Entry 5SUP (X-ray diffraction, 2.60 A resolution); this record covers chains A and D of the 3 polymer chains in the assembly.

# Chain A
Molecule: ATP-dependent RNA helicase SUB2
Source organism: Saccharomyces cerevisiae
Notes: EC 3.6.4.13
UniProtKB: Q07478 (SUB2_YEAST); residues 61-446 here = UniProt positions 61-446
Sequence (390 residues; row label = number of the first residue in the row):
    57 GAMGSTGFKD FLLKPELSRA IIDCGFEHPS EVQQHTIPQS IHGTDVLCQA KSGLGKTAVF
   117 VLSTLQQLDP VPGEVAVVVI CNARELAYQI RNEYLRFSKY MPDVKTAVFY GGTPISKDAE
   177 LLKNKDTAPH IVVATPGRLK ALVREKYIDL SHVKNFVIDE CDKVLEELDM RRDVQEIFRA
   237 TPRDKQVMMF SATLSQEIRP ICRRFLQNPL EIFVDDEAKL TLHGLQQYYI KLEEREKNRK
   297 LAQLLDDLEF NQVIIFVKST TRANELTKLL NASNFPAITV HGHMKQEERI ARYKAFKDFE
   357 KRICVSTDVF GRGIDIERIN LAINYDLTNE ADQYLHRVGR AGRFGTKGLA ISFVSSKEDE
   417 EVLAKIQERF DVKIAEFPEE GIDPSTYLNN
Not modelled in the structure: 57-61, 445-446
Differences from the reference sequence: expression tag (57-60)
Residues lining bound ligands: ADP / beryllium trifluoride: Phe64, Phe82, His84, Pro85, Ser86, Gln89, Lys107, Ser108, Gly109, Leu110, Gly111, Lys112, Thr113, Ala114, Glu216, Ala248, Gly369, Asp371, Glu373, Arg396, Arg399, Phe400
Curated features (UniProtKB/Swiss-Prot):
  - motif: Thr62 to Gln90 (Q motif), Asp215 to Asp218 (DECD box)
  - binding site (ATP): Ala106 to Thr113
  - modified residue: Thr169 (Phosphothreonine)
  - mutagenesis: Glu83 (E83G: In SUB2-1; no growth at 16 and 37 degrees Celsius; when associated with G-22; M-142 and T-146), Lys112 (K112N: Lethal), Gln122 (Q122R: In SUB2-201; no growth at 37 degrees Celsius; when associated with G-173 and F-403), Val135 (No growth at 37 degrees Celsius; when associated with G-8), Leu142 (L142M: In SUB2-1; no growth at 16 and 37 degrees Celsius; when associated with G-22; G-83 and T-146), Ile146 (I146T: In SUB2-1; no growth at 16 and 37 degrees Celsius; when associated with G-22; G-83 and M-142), Lys173 (K173G: In SUB2-201; no growth at 37 degrees Celsius; when associated with R-122 and F-403), Asp174 (D174G: In SUB2-100; no growth at 37 degrees Celsius), Asp215 (D215E: Lethal), Cys217 (C217A: Lethal), Ser247 (S247L: Lethal), Gln308 (Q308R: In SUB2-5; no growth at 16 degrees Celsius), 1 further mutagenesis entry in UniProt
What the authors report for this chain:
  - mutagenesis - E356A/K357A/R358A: abolished catalytic activity on THO
  - mutagenesis - D66A, L68D: decreased catalytic activity on THO

# Chain D
Molecule: 15-nt RNA strand
Sequence (15 nucleotides; each row starts with the number of its first residue):
     1 UUUUUUUUUU UUUUU
Not modelled in the structure: 7-15

# Interface between chain A and chain D
Contacting residue pairs - 30 pairs, chain A then chain D:
  Asn138(A) with U3(D), hydrogen bond to the sugar; U4(D), phosphate contact
  Ala139(A) with U4(D), phosphate contact
  Arg140(A) with U4(D), hydrogen bond to the phosphate; U5(D), salt bridge to the phosphate
  Tyr166(A) with U5(D), phosphate contact
  Gly167(A) with U5(D), hydrogen bond to the phosphate; U6(D), phosphate contact
  Gly168(A) with U6(D), hydrogen bond to the phosphate
  Thr191(A) with U4(D), hydrogen bond to the phosphate; U5(D), hydrogen bond to the phosphate
  Pro192(A) with U4(D), sugar contact
  Gly193(A) with U4(D), hydrogen bond to the sugar; U5(D), sugar contact
  Arg194(A) with U5(D), hydrogen bond to the phosphate; U6(D), salt bridge to the phosphate
  Ala197(A) with U5(D), base contact
  Glu223(A) with U3(D), hydrogen bond to the base
  Asp225(A) with U4(D), base contact
  Lys314(A) with U1(D), sugar contact; U2(D), sugar contact
  Ser315(A) with U2(D), phosphate contact
  Thr316(A) with U2(D), hydrogen bond to the phosphate
  His337(A) with U3(D), phosphate contact
  Gly338(A) with U3(D), hydrogen bond to the phosphate
  Arg345(A) with U4(D), salt bridge to the phosphate
  Thr363(A) with U2(D), hydrogen bond to the phosphate; U3(D), hydrogen bond to the phosphate
  Asp364(A) with U2(D), sugar contact
  Val365(A) with U3(D), sugar contact
Interface residues without a listed pair, chain A (25 interface residues in all): Thr169, Met226, Asp229

# In short
The interface between chain A and chain D involves 25 residues on one side and 6 on the other, with 13
hydrogen bonds and 3 salt bridges. Polar contacts include Glu223(A)-U3(D), Asn138(A)-U3(D) and
Gly193(A)-U4(D). From the paper: D66A and L68D of chain A reduce catalytic activity on THO; E356A/K357A/R358A
of chain A abolish catalytic activity on THO.
Here chain A is ATP-dependent RNA helicase SUB2 (Saccharomyces cerevisiae) and chain D is a 15-nt RNA strand.
Entry 5SUP (Crystal structure of the Sub2-Yra1 complex in association with RNA) was determined by X-ray
diffraction, deposited together with 5SUQ.
